PDB entry 7UM6 | electron microscopy, 2.79 A resolution | chains B and E of the 5 polymer chains in the assembly

# Chain B
Molecule: miniGo protein
From: Homo sapiens
Sequence (225 residues; each row starts with the number of its first residue):
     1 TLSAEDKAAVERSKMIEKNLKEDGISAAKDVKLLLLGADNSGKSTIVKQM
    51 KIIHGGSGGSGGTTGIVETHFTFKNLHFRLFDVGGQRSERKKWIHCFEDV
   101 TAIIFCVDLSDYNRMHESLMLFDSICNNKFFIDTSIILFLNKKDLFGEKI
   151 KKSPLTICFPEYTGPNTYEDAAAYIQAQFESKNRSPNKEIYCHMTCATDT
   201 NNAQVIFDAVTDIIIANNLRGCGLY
Unresolved in the structure: 1, 54-63

# Chain E
Molecule: Single-chain variable fragment scFv16
From: Mus musculus
Notes: antibody fragment or engineered binder
Sequence (251 residues; numbered 1 to 239 plus 15 insertion-coded residues; 3 numbers in that range are skipped by the numbering (no residue carries them; nothing is unmodelled there); the number before each row is that of its first residue; a row labelled like 120A-120O holds insertion residues (120A, then the next letters in order)):
     1 DVQLVESGGGLVQPGGSRKLSCSASGFAFSSFGMHWVRQAPEKGLEWVAY
    51 ISSGSGTIYYADTVKGRFTISRDDPKNTLFLQMTSLRSEDTAMYYCVRSI
   101 YYYGSSPFDFWGQGTTLTVS
120A-120O SGGGGSGGGGSGGGG
   124 SDIVMTQATSSVPVTPGESVSISCRSSKSLLHSNGNTYLYWFLQRPGQSP
   174 QLLIYRMSNLASGVPDRFSGSGSGTAFTLTISRLEAEDVGVYYCMQHLEY
   224 PLTFGAGTKLELKAAA
Unresolved in the structure: 1, 120A-120O, 138, 236-239
Disulfide bonds: Cys-147/Cys-217

# Chain B / chain E interface
Contacting residue pairs (18):
  Ser-3(B) / Asn-157(E)
  Ser-3(B) / Tyr-161(E)  hydrogen bond
  Ala-4(B) / His-220(E)
  Ala-4(B) / Leu-221(E)
  Glu-5(B) / Pro-107(E)
  Glu-5(B) / Tyr-161(E)
  Glu-5(B) / Tyr-163(E)  hydrogen bond
  Glu-5(B) / Arg-179(E)  salt bridge
  Asp-6(B) / Asn-157(E)  hydrogen bond
  Asp-6(B) / Tyr-161(E)
  Ala-8(B) / Tyr-101(E)  hydrophobic
  Glu-11(B) / Ser-52(E)  hydrogen bond
  Glu-11(B) / Ser-53(E)
  Glu-11(B) / Gly-56(E)
  Glu-11(B) / Thr-57(E)
  Arg-12(B) / Tyr-101(E)
  Arg-12(B) / Tyr-102(E)
  Met-15(B) / Ser-53(E)
Also at the interface, not in a pair above, chain B (10 interface residues in all): Leu-2, Ala-9
Also at the interface, not in a pair above, chain E (17 interface residues in all): Gly-54, Ile-100, His-155, Tyr-223

# In short
10 residues of chain B and 17 residues of chain E are in contact, with 4 hydrogen bonds and 1 salt bridge.
Polar contacts include Glu-5(B)/Arg-179(E), Ser-3(B)/Tyr-161(E) and Glu-5(B)/Tyr-163(E).
Here chain B is miniGo protein (Homo sapiens) and chain E is Single-chain variable fragment scFv16 (Mus
musculus). Entry 7UM6 (CryoEM structure of Go-coupled 5-HT5AR in complex with Lisuride) was determined by
electron microscopy together with 7UM4, 7UM5 and 7UM7 from the same study.
